PDB entry 7QH6 | electron microscopy, 3.08 A resolution | chains F and A of the 46 polymer chains in the assembly

# Chain F
Name: 39S ribosomal protein L4, mitochondrial
Source organism: Homo sapiens
Reference sequence: Q9BYD3 (RM04_HUMAN); residues 1-311 here = UniProt positions 1-311
Sequence (311 residues; row label = number of the first residue in the row):
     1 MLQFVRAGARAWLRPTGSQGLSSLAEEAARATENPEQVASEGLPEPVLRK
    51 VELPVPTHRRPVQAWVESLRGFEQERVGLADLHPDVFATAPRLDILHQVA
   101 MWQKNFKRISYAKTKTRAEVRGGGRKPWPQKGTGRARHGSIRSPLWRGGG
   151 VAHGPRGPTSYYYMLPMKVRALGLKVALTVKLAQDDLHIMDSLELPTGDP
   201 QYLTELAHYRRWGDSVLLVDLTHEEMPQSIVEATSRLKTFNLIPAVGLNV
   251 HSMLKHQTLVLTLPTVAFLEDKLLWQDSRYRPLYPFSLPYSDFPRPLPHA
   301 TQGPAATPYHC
Not modelled in the structure: 1-44, 295-311

# Chain A
Molecule: 16S ribosomal RNA
Source organism: Homo sapiens
Sequence (1559 nucleotides; each row starts with the number of its first residue):
  1671 GCUAAACCUAGCCCCAAACCCACUCCACCUUACUACCAGACAACCUUAGC
  1721 CAAACCAUUUACCCAAAUAAAGUAUAGGCGAUAGAAAUUGAAACCUGGCG
  1771 CAAUAGAUAUAGUACCGCAAGGGAAAGAUGAAAAAUUAUAACCAAGCAUA
  1821 AUAUAGCAAGGACUAACCCCUAUACCUUCUGCAUAAUGAAUUAACUAGAA
  1871 AUAACUUUGCAAGGAGAGCCAAAGCUAAGACCCCCGAAACCAGACGAGCU
  1921 ACCUAAGAACAGCUAAAAGAGCACACCCGUCUAUGUAGCAAAAUAGUGGG
  1971 AAGAUUUAUAGGUAGAGGCGACAAACCUACCGAGCCUGGUGAUAGCUGGU
  2021 UGUCCAAGAUAGAAUCUUAGUUCAACUUUAAAUUUGCCCACAGAACCCUC
  2071 UAAAUCCCCUUGUAAAUUUAACUGUUAGUCCAAAGAGGAACAGCUCUUUG
  2121 GACACUAGGAAAAAACCUUGUAGAGAGAGUAAAAAAUUUAACACCCAUAG
  2171 UAGGCCUAAAAGCAGCCACCAAUUAAGAAAGCGUUCAAGCUCAACACCCA
  2221 CUACCUAAAAAAUCCCAAACAUAUAACUGAACUCCUCACACCCAAUUGGA
  2271 CCAAUCUAUCACCCUAUAGAAGAACUAAUGUUAGUAUAAGUAACAUGAAA
  2321 ACAUUCUCCUCCGCAUAAGCCUGCGUCAGAUUAAAACACUGAACUGACAA
  2371 UUAACAGCCCAAUAUCUACAAUCAACCAACAAGUCAUUAUUACCCUCACU
  2421 GUCAACCCAACACAGGCAUGCUCAUAAGGAAAGGUUAAAAAAAGUAAAAG
  2471 GAACUCGGCAAAUCUUACCCCGCCUGUUUACCAAAAACAUCACCUCUAGC
  2521 AUCACCAGUAUUAGAGGCACCGCCUGCCCAGUGACACAUGUUUAACGGCC
  2571 GCGGUACCCUAACCGUGCAAAGGUAGCAUAAUCACUUGUUCCUUAAAUAG
  2621 GGACCUGUAUGAAUGGCUCCACGAGGGUUCAGCUGUCUCUUACUUUUAAC
  2671 CAGUGAAAUUGACCUGCCCGUGAAGAGGCGGGCAUAACACAGCAAGACGA
  2721 GAAGACCCUAUGGAGCUUUAAUUUAUUAAUGCAAACAGUACCUAACAAAC
  2771 CCACAGGUCCUAAACUACCAAACCUGCAUUAAAAAUUUCGGUUGGGGCGA
  2821 CCUCGGAGCAGAACCCAACCUCCGAGCAGUACAUGCUAAGACUUCACCAG
  2871 UCAAAGCGAACUACUAUACUCAAUUGAUCCAAUAACUUGACCAACGGAAC
  2921 AAGUUACCCUAGGGAUAACAGCGCAAUCCUAUUCUAGAGUCCAUAUCAAC
  2971 AAUAGGGUUUACGACCUCGAUGUUGGAUCAGGACAUCCCGAUGGUGCAGC
  3021 CGCUAUUAAAGGUUCGUUUGUUCAACGAUUAAAGUCCUACGUGAUCUGAG
  3071 UUCAGACCGGAGUAAUCCAGGUCGGUUUCUAUCUACUUUCAAAUUCCUCC
  3121 CUGUACGAAAGGACAAGAGAAAUAAGGCCUACUUCACAAAGCGCCUUCCC
  3171 CCGUAAAUGAUAUCAUCUCAACUUAGUAUUAUACCCACACCCACCCAAGA
  3221 ACAGGGUUU
Not modelled in the structure: 1692-1694, 1709-1711, 1733-1736, 1761-1766, 1806-1810, 1936-1970, 2068-2071, 2159-2231, 2350-2362, 2474-2480, 2488-2492, 2545-2649, 2757-2791, 2882-2888, 2952-2971, 2984-3069, 3097-3099, 3110-3112, 3197-3200, 3208-3211, 3229
Differences from the reference sequence: conflict U3107 (Unk3109 in 1025814679)

# Interface between chain F and chain A
Pairs across the interface - 127 pairs, chain F then chain A:
  Arg92(F) - U1878(A)  hydrogen bond to the phosphate
  Arg92(F) - G1879(A)  salt bridge to the phosphate
  Asp94(F) - U1878(A)  sugar contact
  Ile95(F) - U1878(A)  sugar contact
  Ile95(F) - G1879(A)  sugar contact
  His97(F) - A2288(A)  hydrogen bond to the sugar
  Gln98(F) - U1878(A)  base contact
  Met101(F) - A2288(A)  sugar contact
  Met101(F) - G2289(A)  sugar contact
  Lys104(F) - C1769(A)  hydrogen bond to the base
  Lys104(F) - U2277(A)  base contact
  Lys104(F) - A2278(A)  sugar contact
  Lys104(F) - G2289(A)  sugar contact
  Asn105(F) - C1769(A)  base contact
  Asn105(F) - G2289(A)  hydrogen bond to the sugar
  Arg108(F) - C1769(A)  hydrogen bond to the base
  Arg108(F) - A2290(A)  hydrogen bond to the sugar
  Ser110(F) - G1770(A)  phosphate contact
  Tyr111(F) - C1684(A)  base contact
  Tyr111(F) - C1685(A)  sugar contact
  Tyr111(F) - G1767(A)  base contact
  Tyr111(F) - G1768(A)  hydrogen bond to the base
  Tyr111(F) - G1770(A)  sugar contact
  Lys113(F) - C1683(A)  hydrogen bond to the sugar
  Lys113(F) - C1684(A)  sugar contact
  Thr114(F) - G1776(A)  phosphate contact
  Thr114(F) - G2292(A)  base contact
  Lys115(F) - C1683(A)  phosphate contact
  Lys115(F) - C1684(A)  salt bridge to the phosphate
  Lys115(F) - A1777(A)  salt bridge to the phosphate
  Lys115(F) - U1778(A)  phosphate contact
  Thr116(F) - G2011(A)  hydrogen bond to the base
  Arg117(F) - C1905(A)  salt bridge to the phosphate
  Arg117(F) - G1906(A)  salt bridge to the phosphate
  Arg117(F) - G2011(A)  sugar contact
  Ala118(F) - G2011(A)  phosphate contact
  Val120(F) - U1778(A)  phosphate contact
  Arg121(F) - U1778(A)  hydrogen bond to the base
  Arg121(F) - G1782(A)  base contact
  Gly122(F) - G1793(A)  phosphate contact
  Gly123(F) - G1793(A)  hydrogen bond to the phosphate
  Gly124(F) - G2008(A)  phosphate contact
  Arg125(F) - G1792(A)  hydrogen bond to the sugar
  Arg125(F) - U2007(A)  salt bridge to the phosphate
  Lys126(F) - A1907(A)  salt bridge to the phosphate
  Lys126(F) - A1908(A)  phosphate contact
  Gln130(F) - G1906(A)  hydrogen bond to the sugar
  Gln130(F) - A1907(A)  sugar contact
  Gln130(F) - A2931(A)  hydrogen bond to the phosphate
  Lys131(F) - A2931(A)  salt bridge to the phosphate
  Gly134(F) - U2299(A)  base contact
  Arg135(F) - U2299(A)  base contact
  Arg135(F) - U2301(A)  salt bridge to the phosphate
  Arg135(F) - U2302(A)  salt bridge to the phosphate
  Ala136(F) - U2299(A)  base contact
  Ala136(F) - G2300(A)  phosphate contact
  Ala136(F) - U2301(A)  phosphate contact
  Arg137(F) - G1906(A)  sugar contact
  Arg137(F) - U2017(A)  hydrogen bond to the base
  Arg137(F) - A2931(A)  phosphate contact
  Arg137(F) - G2932(A)  salt bridge to the phosphate
  His138(F) - C1905(A)  sugar contact
  His138(F) - G1906(A)  sugar contact
  His138(F) - G2300(A)  hydrogen bond to the phosphate
  His138(F) - U2301(A)  salt bridge to the phosphate
  Gly139(F) - G1906(A)  hydrogen bond to the phosphate
  Gly139(F) - A1907(A)  phosphate contact
  Ser140(F) - G1906(A)  phosphate contact
  Ile141(F) - G1793(A)  phosphate contact
  Arg142(F) - U1778(A)  hydrogen bond to the sugar
  Arg142(F) - A1794(A)  salt bridge to the phosphate
  Ser143(F) - C1905(A)  sugar contact
  Pro144(F) - C1904(A)  phosphate contact
  Pro144(F) - C1905(A)  phosphate contact
  Leu145(F) - U1866(A)  sugar contact
  Leu145(F) - C1905(A)  sugar contact
  Leu145(F) - A2298(A)  base contact
  Leu145(F) - G2300(A)  hydrogen bond to the base
  Leu145(F) - U2301(A)  sugar contact
  Trp146(F) - U2301(A)  sugar contact
  Arg147(F) - U1774(A)  hydrogen bond to the sugar
  Arg147(F) - A1775(A)  phosphate contact
  Arg147(F) - A1795(A)  salt bridge to the phosphate
  Arg147(F) - A1796(A)  salt bridge to the phosphate
  Arg147(F) - U2301(A)  hydrogen bond to the sugar
  Arg147(F) - U2302(A)  sugar contact
  Gly148(F) - U1774(A)  phosphate contact
  Gly148(F) - A1775(A)  hydrogen bond to the phosphate
  Val151(F) - G1776(A)  phosphate contact
  Val151(F) - G2292(A)  base contact
  Ala152(F) - A1867(A)  phosphate contact
  His153(F) - A1867(A)  phosphate contact
  His153(F) - G1868(A)  sugar contact
  His153(F) - C1903(A)  hydrogen bond to the sugar
  His153(F) - C1904(A)  phosphate contact
  His153(F) - G2292(A)  sugar contact
  Gly154(F) - G2292(A)  sugar contact
  Pro155(F) - G2292(A)  base contact
  Pro158(F) - C1684(A)  sugar contact
  Tyr161(F) - A2290(A)  hydrogen bond to the phosphate
  Tyr161(F) - A2291(A)  hydrogen bond to the phosphate
  Tyr163(F) - A1897(A)  sugar contact
  Tyr163(F) - A1898(A)  phosphate contact
  Met164(F) - A1897(A)  sugar contact
  Leu165(F) - A1897(A)  sugar contact
  Pro166(F) - G1886(A)  phosphate contact
  Pro166(F) - U1896(A)  sugar contact
  Pro166(F) - A1897(A)  sugar contact
  Met167(F) - G1886(A)  hydrogen bond to the phosphate
  Lys168(F) - G1879(A)  sugar contact
  Lys168(F) - C1880(A)  hydrogen bond to the sugar
  Lys168(F) - G1884(A)  salt bridge to the phosphate
  Lys168(F) - A1885(A)  salt bridge to the phosphate
  Val169(F) - G1879(A)  sugar contact
  Arg170(F) - G1886(A)  hydrogen bond to the base
  Leu172(F) - G1879(A)  sugar contact
  His251(F) - A2278(A)  hydrogen bond to the sugar
  Lys255(F) - U2279(A)  salt bridge to the phosphate
  Lys255(F) - C2280(A)  salt bridge to the phosphate
  Arg279(F) - A1885(A)  salt bridge to the phosphate
  Arg279(F) - G1886(A)  salt bridge to the phosphate
  Arg281(F) - G1883(A)  hydrogen bond to the base
  Arg281(F) - G1884(A)  hydrogen bond to the base
  Arg281(F) - A1885(A)  base contact
  Pro282(F) - A1885(A)  hydrogen bond to the base
  Tyr284(F) - A1887(A)  sugar contact
  Pro285(F) - A1887(A)  sugar contact
Other interface residues (no listed pair), chain F (70 interface residues in all): Ala112, Glu119, Thr133, Gly149, Leu283, Leu288
Other interface residues (no listed pair), chain A (63 interface residues in all): G1791, C1865, A1869, C2006, U2930

# Summary
70 residues of chain F face 63 of chain A across their interface, with 32 hydrogen bonds and 21 salt bridges.
Polar contacts include Lys104(F)-C1769(A), Arg108(F)-C1769(A) and Tyr111(F)-G1768(A).
Chain F is 39S ribosomal protein L4, mitochondrial and chain A is 16S ribosomal RNA, both from Homo sapiens;
the structure, Cryo-EM structure of the human mtLSU assembly intermediate upon MRM2 depletion - class 1, was
determined by electron microscopy together with 7QH7 from the same study.
